PDB entry 6LHP | electron microscopy, 3.30 A resolution | chains A and B of the 6 polymer chains in the assembly

# Chain A
Molecule: VP1 protein
Organism: Coxsackievirus A16
Reference sequence: A0A2S1BJ89 (A0A2S1BJ89_9ENTO); residues 1-297 here correspond to UniProt positions 566-862 (UniProt number = residue number + 565)
Chain sequence (297 residues; row label = number of the first residue in the row):
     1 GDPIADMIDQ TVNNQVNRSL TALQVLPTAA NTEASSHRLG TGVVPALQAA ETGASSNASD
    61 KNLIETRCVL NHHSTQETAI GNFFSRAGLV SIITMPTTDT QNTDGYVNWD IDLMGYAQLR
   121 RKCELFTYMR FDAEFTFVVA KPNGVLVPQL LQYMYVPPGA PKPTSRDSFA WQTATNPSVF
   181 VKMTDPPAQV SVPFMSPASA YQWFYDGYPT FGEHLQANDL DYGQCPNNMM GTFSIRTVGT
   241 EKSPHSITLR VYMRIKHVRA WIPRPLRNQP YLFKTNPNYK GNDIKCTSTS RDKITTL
Disordered / not traced: 1, 10-16, 97-101
Residues lining bound ligands: sphingosine (SPH): Ile-111, Asp-112, Leu-113, Met-114, Phe-135, Phe-137, Tyr-153, Tyr-155, Val-179, Val-190, Val-192, Met-195, Tyr-201, Trp-203, Asn-228, Met-230, Phe-233

# Chain B
Molecule: VP2 protein
Organism: Coxsackievirus A16
Notes: EC 3.4.22.29, 3.6.1.15, 3.4.22.28, 2.7.7.48
Reference sequence: A0A1D3TZV2 (A0A1D3TZV2_9ENTO); residues 1-254 here correspond to UniProt positions 70-323 (UniProt number = residue number + 69)
Chain sequence (254 residues; numbered 1 to 254; the number before each row is that of its first residue):
     1 SPSAEACGYS DRVAQLTIGN STITTQEAAN IVIAYGEWPE YCPDTDATAV DKPTRPDVSV
    61 NRFFTLDTKS WAKDSKGWYW KFPDVLTEVG VFGQNAQFHY LYRSGFCVHV QCNASKFHQG
   121 ALLVAVLPEY VLGTIAGGTG NENSHPPYAT TQPGQVGAVL THPYVLDAGI PLSQLTVCPH
   181 QWINLRTNNC ATIIVPYMNT VPFDSALNHC NFGLLVIPVV PLDFNAGATS EIPITVTIAP
   241 MCAEFAGLRQ AVKQ
Disordered / not traced: 1-9

# Interface between chain A and chain B
Contacting residue pairs (83):
  Asn-17(A) / Trp-38(B)
  Arg-18(A) / Trp-38(B)
  Leu-20(A) / Gly-36(B)
  Ala-50(A) / Trp-182(B)
  Glu-51(A) / Gln-181(B)
  Glu-51(A) / Trp-182(B)
  Glu-51(A) / Asn-184(B)  hydrogen bond
  Glu-51(A) / Thr-187(B)
  Thr-52(A) / Ala-29(B)
  Thr-52(A) / Val-32(B)
  Gly-53(A) / His-180(B)
  Thr-127(A) / Glu-129(B)
  Tyr-128(A) / Glu-129(B)  hydrogen bond
  Tyr-128(A) / Met-198(B)
  Tyr-128(A) / Asn-199(B)
  Tyr-128(A) / Thr-200(B)
  Ser-199(A) / Thr-200(B)
  Ala-200(A) / Thr-200(B)
  Phe-204(A) / Glu-129(B)
  Phe-204(A) / Val-131(B)  hydrophobic
  Tyr-205(A) / Glu-129(B)
  Tyr-205(A) / Val-131(B)
  Tyr-205(A) / His-209(B)
  Asp-206(A) / Lys-81(B)  salt bridge
  Asp-206(A) / Glu-129(B)
  Asp-206(A) / Tyr-130(B)
  Asp-206(A) / Val-131(B)
  Asp-206(A) / His-209(B)  hydrogen bond (backbone-side chain)
  Asp-206(A) / Cys-210(B)  hydrogen bond (backbone-backbone)
  Gly-207(A) / Asn-208(B)
  Tyr-208(A) / Tyr-148(B)  hydrophobic
  Tyr-208(A) / Thr-151(B)
  Tyr-208(A) / Asn-208(B)
  Thr-210(A) / Asn-208(B)
  Phe-211(A) / Ser-205(B)
  Phe-211(A) / Asn-208(B)
  Gly-212(A) / Gln-254(B)
  Glu-213(A) / Gln-254(B)  hydrogen bond
  His-214(A) / Tyr-148(B)
  His-214(A) / Gln-254(B)
  Asp-219(A) / His-145(B)
  Asp-219(A) / Pro-146(B)
  Asp-219(A) / Pro-147(B)
  Tyr-222(A) / Val-131(B)
  Tyr-222(A) / Leu-132(B)  hydrogen bond (side chain-backbone)
  Tyr-222(A) / Pro-146(B)  hydrophobic
  Tyr-222(A) / Thr-151(B)
  Ile-262(A) / Tyr-35(B)
  Ile-262(A) / Pro-128(B)  hydrophobic
  Arg-264(A) / Leu-127(B)
  Arg-264(A) / Pro-128(B)  hydrogen bond (side chain-backbone)
  Arg-264(A) / Glu-129(B)  hydrogen bond (side chain-backbone)
  Pro-265(A) / Gln-174(B)
  Pro-265(A) / Val-177(B)
  Leu-266(A) / Ile-170(B)
  Leu-266(A) / Pro-171(B)
  Leu-266(A) / Gln-174(B)
  Arg-267(A) / Ala-168(B)  hydrogen bond (side chain-backbone)
  Arg-267(A) / Gly-169(B)
  Asn-268(A) / Gly-169(B)
  Asn-268(A) / Pro-171(B)
  Gln-269(A) / Gly-169(B)
  Leu-272(A) / Ala-136(B)  hydrophobic
  Leu-272(A) / Gly-140(B)
  Phe-273(A) / Glu-142(B)
  Phe-273(A) / Asn-143(B)
  Asn-276(A) / His-145(B)
  Pro-277(A) / Leu-132(B)
  Pro-277(A) / Ala-168(B)
  Asn-278(A) / Gly-133(B)
  Asn-278(A) / Thr-134(B)  hydrogen bond (side chain-backbone)
  Asn-278(A) / Ser-144(B)  hydrogen bond (side chain-backbone)
  Tyr-279(A) / Thr-134(B)
  Tyr-279(A) / Ile-135(B)
  Tyr-279(A) / Ala-136(B)
  Tyr-279(A) / His-162(B)
  Tyr-279(A) / Val-165(B)
  Tyr-279(A) / Asp-167(B)
  Lys-280(A) / Gly-138(B)
  Gly-281(A) / Ile-135(B)  hydrogen bond (backbone-backbone)
  Gly-281(A) / Gly-138(B)
  Asn-282(A) / Gly-138(B)  hydrogen bond (backbone-backbone)
  Thr-287(A) / Tyr-164(B)  hydrogen bond
Interface residues without a listed pair, chain A (47 interface residues in all): Ala-198, Gln-202, Gln-216, Leu-220, Pro-263, Ile-284, Cys-286
Interface residues without a listed pair, chain B (59 interface residues in all): Asn-30, Ile-33, Tyr-100, Thr-139, Asn-141, Leu-175, Cys-178, Asn-188, Val-201, Leu-207

# Summary
47 residues of chain A and 59 residues of chain B are in contact; the contacts include 14 hydrogen bonds and 1
salt bridge. Polar contacts include Asp-206(A)/Lys-81(B), Glu-51(A)/Asn-184(B) and Tyr-128(A)/Glu-129(B).
Ligands of chain A: sphingosine.
Here chain A is VP1 protein and chain B is VP2 protein, both from Coxsackievirus A16. Entry 6LHP (The cryo-EM
structure of coxsackievirus A16 mature virion in complex with Fab 14B10) was determined by electron microscopy
(same publication as 6LHA, 6LHB, 6LHC, 6LHK, 6LHL and 6LHO).
